PDB entry 8HIF | electron microscopy, 3.50 A resolution | chains D1 and y2 of the 144 polymer chains in the assembly

== Chain D1 ==
Name: Major capsid protein
From: Singapore grouper iridovirus
UniProt: Q5YFJ3 (Q5YFJ3_9VIRU); residues 1-463 here = UniProt positions 1-463
Chain sequence (463 residues; each row starts with the number of its first residue):
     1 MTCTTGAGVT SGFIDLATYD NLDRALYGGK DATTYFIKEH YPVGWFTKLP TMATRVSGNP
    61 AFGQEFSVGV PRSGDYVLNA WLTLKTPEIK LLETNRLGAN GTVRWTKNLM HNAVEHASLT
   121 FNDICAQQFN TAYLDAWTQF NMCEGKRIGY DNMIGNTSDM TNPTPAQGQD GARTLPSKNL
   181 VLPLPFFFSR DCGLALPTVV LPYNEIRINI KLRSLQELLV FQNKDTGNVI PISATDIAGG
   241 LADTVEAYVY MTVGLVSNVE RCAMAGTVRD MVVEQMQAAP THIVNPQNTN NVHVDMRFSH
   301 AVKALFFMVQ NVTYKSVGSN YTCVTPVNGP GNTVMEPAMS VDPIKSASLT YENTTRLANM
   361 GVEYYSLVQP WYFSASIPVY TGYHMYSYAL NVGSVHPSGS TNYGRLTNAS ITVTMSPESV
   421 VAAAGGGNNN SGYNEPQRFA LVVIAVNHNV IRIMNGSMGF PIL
Disordered / not traced: 1-5

== Chain y2 ==
Name: VP137
From: Singapore grouper iridovirus
UniProt: Q5YFC8 (Q5YFC8_9VIRU); numbering as in UniProt (aligned over 1-461)
Chain sequence (461 residues; row label = number of the first residue in the row):
     1 MDCATYATRK DKGWELNENR CVWAASVKPT SGAIMTNVGV HGKSGNAVLM TPKRRPHAQN
    61 HAGYKIKYCK QVPLIPLHGG DYILNHWETR GVDRMRIPGI QHAPPPPAPS GMQNAYSTHP
   121 DAYRTPLLAD SHALSRMPVV QVHGPQVAPK NSHFTVAPEK HGPVEDMNAI INALPTKVDA
   181 VKLEYSASKT NRTNKRPGDG GAPPPKNLSK CHQNKLKTFA RTANSGANPF RPATAAPQGL
   241 SKQPVRKPFA SARNANSGAN PFRPPLAHQG LSKAHVVKTA VSVANRSAGA EPFVTRNDPR
   301 ALAMELANNK TISVTLGLRH WKTVSAAPPE KMSKSGVCKI ATNVYNRDGG ANPFLVKYEP
   361 DSLAVCPMET VEIAAVPSKR PWEGSANPRR PEQISFGMSD KPKFVNDKIG IVLRGPTLAP
   421 TLDRTATHTV TRPRALGSFH STAGPAKHAA SIMAECKDES R
Disordered / not traced: 1-2, 382-461

== How chain D1 and chain y2 interact ==
Contacting residue pairs - 32 pairs, chain D1 then chain y2:
  Y203(D1) with P106(y2)
  R297(D1) with R90(y2)
  F298(D1) with R90(y2)
  S299(D1) with R90(y2); G91(y2)
  Y351(D1) with Y82(y2)
  E352(D1) with D81(y2); Y82(y2), hydrogen bond (side chain-backbone)
  N353(D1) with Y82(y2), hydrogen bond
  T354(D1) with Y82(y2), hydrogen bond
  Y403(D1) with R90(y2), hydrogen bond (backbone-side chain)
  G404(D1) with L84(y2); T89(y2); R90(y2)
  R405(D1) with Y82(y2); I83(y2); L84(y2), hydrogen bond (side chain-backbone); N85(y2); H86(y2)
  L406(D1) with Y82(y2); L84(y2); R90(y2), hydrogen bond (backbone-side chain)
  T407(D1) with Y82(y2), hydrogen bond (side chain-backbone); I83(y2)
  M454(D1) with H102(y2), hydrogen bond (backbone-side chain)
  N455(D1) with A103(y2)
  S457(D1) with H102(y2)
  M458(D1) with H102(y2)
  I462(D1) with V92(y2)
  L463(D1) with G91(y2); V92(y2); R96(y2)
Other interface residues (no listed pair), chain D1 (20 interface residues in all): H300

== Overview ==
Chain D1 and chain y2 form an interface of 20 and 14 residues respectively, with 8 hydrogen bonds. Polar pairs
include E352(D1)-Y82(y2), N353(D1)-Y82(y2) and T354(D1)-Y82(y2).
Here chain D1 is Major capsid protein and chain y2 is VP137, both from Singapore grouper iridovirus. Entry
8HIF (One asymmetric unit of Singapore grouper iridovirus capsid) was determined by electron microscopy.
